PDB entry 4BB6 | X-ray diffraction, 2.55 A resolution | chains A and B

Chain A (and B):
Protein: Corticosteroid 11-beta-dehydrogenase isozyme 1
Organism: Homo sapiens
Notes: EC 1.1.1.146; chain B of this document is another copy of the same molecule, construct and numbering; everything in this record applies to it too
UniProt: P28845 (DHI1_HUMAN); residues 1-292 here = UniProt positions 1-292
Amino-acid sequence (292 residues; each row starts with the number of its first residue):
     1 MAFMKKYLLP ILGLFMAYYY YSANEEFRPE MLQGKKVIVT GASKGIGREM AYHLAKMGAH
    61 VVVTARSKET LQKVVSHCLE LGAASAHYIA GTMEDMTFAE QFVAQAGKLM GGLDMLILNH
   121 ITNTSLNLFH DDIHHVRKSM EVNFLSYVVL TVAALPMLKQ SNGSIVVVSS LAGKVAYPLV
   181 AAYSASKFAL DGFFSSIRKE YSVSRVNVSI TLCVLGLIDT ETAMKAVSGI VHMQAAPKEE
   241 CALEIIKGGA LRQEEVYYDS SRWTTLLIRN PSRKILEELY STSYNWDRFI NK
Not modelled in the structure: 1-25, 292 (chain B: 1-25, 284-292)
Differences from the reference sequence: conflict Leu179 (Met in P28845), Arg262 (Leu in P28845), Ser272 (Cys in P28845), Glu278 (Phe in P28845), Trp286 (Met in P28845)
UniProt features mapped onto this chain:
  - active site: Tyr183 (Proton acceptor)
  - binding site (NADP(+)): Thr92, Met93, Asn119 to Ile121, Tyr183 to Lys187, Ile218 to Thr222
  - binding site (substrate): Ser170
  - glycosylation (N-linked (GlcNAc...) asparagine): Asn123, Asn162, Asn207
  - natural variant: Val148 (V148E: In a breast cancer sample)
  - mutagenesis: Lys5 to Lys6 (Predominantly inverted topology. No effect on activity; Inverted topology. Reduced Vmax), Lys5 (K5R: Predominantly inverted topology. No effect on activity; K5S: Inverted topology. No effect on activity), Lys6 (K6R: No effect on topology. Increased Km for corticosterone; K6S: No effect on topology or activity), Tyr18 to Tyr21 (No effect on topology. Reduced Vmax; No effect on topology or activity), Tyr19 to Tyr21 (No effect on topology. Reduced Vmax), Glu25 to Glu26 (Inverted topology. Reduced Vmax; No effect on topology. Reduced Vmax; Reduced Vmax), Glu25 (E25K/Q: No effect on activity), Glu26 (E26K: No effect on activity), Lys35 to Lys36 (Complete loss of activity)

Chain A / chain B interface:
Residue-residue contacts (88):
  Asn127(A) with Glu200(B)
  Leu128(A) with Glu200(B)
  Phe129(A) with Val152(B), hydrophobic; Phe193(B), hydrophobic; Glu200(B), hydrogen bond (backbone-side chain)
  His130(A) with Val152(B)
  Asp131(A) with Val152(B)
  Ile133(A) with Val148(B), hydrophobic; Val149(B), hydrophobic
  Val136(A) with Phe144(B), hydrophobic
  Arg137(A) with Met96(B); Glu141(B), salt bridge; Leu145(B)
  Met140(A) with Met140(B), hydrophobic; Phe144(B), hydrophobic
  Glu141(A) with Arg137(B), salt bridge
  Phe144(A) with Val136(B), hydrophobic; Ala185(B), hydrophobic
  Leu145(A) with Val136(B), hydrophobic; Arg137(B)
  Val148(A) with Phe129(B), hydrophobic
  Val149(A) with Ile133(B), hydrophobic
  Val152(A) with Phe129(B), hydrophobic; His130(B); Asp131(B); Ile133(B), hydrophobic
  Lys174(A) with Arg273(B)
  Val175(A) with Arg273(B); Glu277(B)
  Ala176(A) with Ser195(B); Lys199(B); Glu277(B), hydrogen bond (backbone-side chain)
  Tyr177(A) with Ser196(B), hydrogen bond (backbone-side chain); Tyr280(B), hydrophobic
  Pro178(A) with Lys199(B); Glu200(B); Tyr280(B)
  Leu179(A) with Glu200(B), hydrogen bond (backbone-side chain)
  Val180(A) with Glu200(B)
  Ala181(A) with Phe193(B), hydrophobic; Ser196(B), hydrogen bond (backbone-side chain); Ile197(B), hydrophobic
  Ala185(A) with Phe144(B), hydrophobic; Ala189(B); Phe193(B), hydrophobic
  Phe188(A) with Phe188(B); Gly192(B); Arg273(B)
  Ala189(A) with Ala185(B)
  Asp191(A) with Phe188(B)
  Gly192(A) with Ser184(B); Phe188(B)
  Phe193(A) with Phe129(B), hydrophobic; Ala181(B), hydrophobic; Ala185(B), hydrophobic
  Ser195(A) with Ala176(B)
  Ser196(A) with Tyr177(B), hydrogen bond (side chain-backbone); Pro178(B); Val180(B); Ala181(B), hydrogen bond (side chain-backbone)
  Ile197(A) with Ala181(B), hydrophobic
  Lys199(A) with Ala176(B); Pro178(B)
  Glu200(A) with Asn127(B); Leu128(B); Phe129(B), hydrogen bond (side chain-backbone); Pro178(B); Leu179(B), hydrogen bond (side chain-backbone); Val180(B)
  Thr264(A) with Leu276(B)
  Leu267(A) with Ser272(B); Ile275(B), hydrophobic; Leu276(B)
  Ile268(A) with Leu276(B), hydrophobic
  Asn270(A) with Asn270(B), hydrogen bond
  Ser272(A) with Leu267(B), hydrogen bond (side chain-backbone); Arg269(B)
  Arg273(A) with Lys174(B); Val175(B); Phe188(B)
  Ile275(A) with Leu267(B), hydrophobic
  Leu276(A) with Leu267(B), hydrophobic
  Glu277(A) with Val175(B); Ala176(B), hydrogen bond (side chain-backbone)
  Tyr280(A) with Tyr177(B), hydrophobic; Pro178(B)
  Tyr284(A) with Val231(B), hydrophobic; Gln234(B)
Interface residues without a listed pair, chain A (51 interface residues in all): Met96, Ala182, Ser184, Ser204, Arg269, Leu279
Interface residues without a listed pair, chain B (54 interface residues in all): Lys159, Ala182, Asp191, Val203, Ile230, Thr264, Ile268, Leu279

In short:
Chain A and chain B form an interface of 51 and 54 residues respectively; the contacts include 12 hydrogen
bonds and 2 salt bridges. Polar pairs include Arg137(A)-Glu141(B), Phe129(A)-Glu200(B) and
Ala176(A)-Glu277(B).
Both chains are Corticosteroid 11-beta-dehydrogenase isozyme 1 (Homo sapiens). Entry 4BB6 (Free-Wilson and
Structural Approaches to Co-optimising Human and Rodent Isoform Potency for 11b-Hydroxysteroid Dehydrogenase
Type 1 ...) was determined by X-ray diffraction, deposited together with 4BB5.
